5F92 - chains A and D of the 4 polymer chains in the assembly; structure by X-ray diffraction, 1.86 A resolution.

[Chain A (and D)]
Protein: Fumarate hydratase class II
Source organism: Mycobacterium tuberculosis (strain CDC 1551 / Oshkosh)
Notes: EC 4.2.1.2; chain D of this document is another copy of the same molecule, construct and numbering; everything in this record applies to it too
UniProt: P9WN92 (FUMC_MYCTO); residue numbers follow UniProt; this construct covers 2-474
Chain sequence (495 residues; row label = number of the first residue in the row; numbers below 1 keep their minus sign (Met-20 is residue -20)):
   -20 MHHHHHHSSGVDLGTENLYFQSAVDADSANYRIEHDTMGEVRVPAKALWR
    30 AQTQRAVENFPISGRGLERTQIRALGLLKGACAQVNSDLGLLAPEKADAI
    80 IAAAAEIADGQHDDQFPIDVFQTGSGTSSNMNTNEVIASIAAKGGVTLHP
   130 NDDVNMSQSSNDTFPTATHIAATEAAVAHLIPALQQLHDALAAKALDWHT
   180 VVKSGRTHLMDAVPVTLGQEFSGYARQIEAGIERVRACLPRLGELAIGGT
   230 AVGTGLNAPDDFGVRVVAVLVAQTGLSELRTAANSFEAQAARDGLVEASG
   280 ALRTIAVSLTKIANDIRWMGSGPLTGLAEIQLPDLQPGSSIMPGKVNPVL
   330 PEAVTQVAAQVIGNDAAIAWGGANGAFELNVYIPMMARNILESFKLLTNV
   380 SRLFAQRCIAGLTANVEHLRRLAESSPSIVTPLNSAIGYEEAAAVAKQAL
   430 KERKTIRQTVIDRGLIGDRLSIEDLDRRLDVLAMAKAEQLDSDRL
Not modelled in the structure: -20 to 9, 470-474 (chain D: -20 to 7, 317-323, 470-474)
Sequence notes: initiating methionine (-20); expression tag (-19 to 1)
Curated features (UniProtKB/Swiss-Prot):
  - active site: His187 (Proton donor/acceptor), Ser318
  - binding site (substrate): Ser104 to Thr106, His128 to Asp131, Ser138 to Asn140, Thr186, Ser319, Lys324 to Asn326
  - site: Glu331 (Important for catalytic activity)
From the paper describing this entry:
  - binding site for formate: Ser139, Ser318, Ser319, Lys324
  - conformationally variable residues (order/disorder transition): Pro316 to Gly323

[How chain A and chain D interact]
Pairs across the interface (119; chain A residue first):
  Thr16(A) with Pro316(D)
  Glu37(A) with Arg386(D), hydrogen bond (backbone-side chain)
  Asn38(A) with Leu314(D), hydrogen bond (side chain-backbone); Leu382(D); Arg386(D)
  Pro40(A) with Asn378(D); Leu382(D)
  Ile41(A) with Ala332(D), hydrophobic; Val336(D), hydrophobic; Lys374(D); Leu375(D); Asn378(D), hydrogen bond (backbone-side chain); Val379(D), hydrophobic; Leu382(D), hydrophobic
  Ser42(A) with Lys374(D), hydrogen bond (backbone-side chain); Leu375(D)
  Arg44(A) with Arg44(D); Arg367(D)
  Glu47(A) with Arg44(D), salt bridge
  Phe100(A) with Gln335(D); Val336(D), hydrophobic; Gln339(D)
  Gln101(A) with Gln335(D), hydrogen bond (backbone-side chain)
  Thr102(A) with Gln315(D), hydrogen bond; Val328(D); Glu331(D)
  Gly103(A) with Glu331(D), hydrogen bond (backbone-side chain); Gln335(D)
  Ser107(A) with Gln315(D)
  Arg296(A) with Val360(D); Tyr361(D), hydrogen bond
  Trp297(A) with Phe356(D), hydrophobic
  Asp313(A) with Met17(D)
  Leu314(A) with Met17(D); Arg34(D); Asn38(D), hydrogen bond (backbone-side chain)
  Gln315(A) with Met17(D), hydrogen bond (backbone-side chain); Arg34(D); Ala35(D); Asn38(D), hydrogen bond; Phe39(D); Ser107(D), hydrogen bond
  Pro316(A) with Asp15(D); Thr16(D); Met17(D); Gln31(D); Arg34(D)
  Gly317(A) with Thr106(D)
  Ser319(A) with Asn109(D), hydrogen bond; Met110(D); Asn130(D); Asn134(D), hydrogen bond; Ser138(D); Ser139(D), hydrogen bond (side chain-backbone)
  Ile320(A) with Gln137(D); Ser138(D); Thr229(D); Ala230(D), hydrophobic; Leu235(D)
  Met321(A) with Ala230(D), hydrophobic
  Val325(A) with Met17(D), hydrophobic
  Val328(A) with Phe39(D), hydrophobic; Thr102(D)
  Leu329(A) with Asn38(D)
  Glu331(A) with Thr102(D), hydrogen bond; Gly103(D), hydrogen bond (side chain-backbone)
  Ala332(A) with Ile41(D), hydrophobic; Phe100(D)
  Thr334(A) with Tyr361(D)
  Gln335(A) with Phe100(D); Gln101(D), hydrogen bond (side chain-backbone); Gly103(D); Val360(D); Tyr361(D); Pro363(D); Met364(D), hydrogen bond (side chain-backbone)
  Val336(A) with Ile41(D), hydrophobic; Phe100(D), hydrophobic
  Ala338(A) with Ala346(D); Trp349(D); Met364(D), hydrophobic
  Gln339(A) with Phe100(D); Met364(D); Arg367(D), hydrogen bond; Asn368(D), hydrogen bond
  Ile341(A) with Trp349(D), hydrophobic
  Gly342(A) with Gly342(D); Ala346(D)
  Ala346(A) with Ala338(D); Gly342(D)
  Trp349(A) with Ala338(D); Ile341(D), hydrophobic
  Phe356(A) with Trp297(D), hydrophobic
  Val360(A) with Arg296(D); Glu331(D); Gln335(D)
  Tyr361(A) with Arg296(D), hydrogen bond; Thr334(D); Gln335(D)
  Pro363(A) with Gln335(D)
  Met364(A) with Gln335(D), hydrogen bond (backbone-side chain); Ala338(D), hydrophobic; Gln339(D)
  Arg367(A) with Gln339(D); Arg367(D); Glu371(D), salt bridge
  Asn368(A) with Gln339(D), hydrogen bond
  Glu371(A) with Arg367(D), salt bridge
  Lys374(A) with Ser42(D), hydrogen bond (side chain-backbone)
  Leu375(A) with Ile41(D); Ser42(D)
  Asn378(A) with Pro40(D); Ile41(D), hydrogen bond (side chain-backbone)
  Val379(A) with Ile41(D), hydrophobic
  Leu382(A) with Asn38(D); Pro40(D); Ile41(D), hydrophobic
  Arg386(A) with Glu37(D); Asn38(D), hydrogen bond
Also at the interface, not in a pair above, chain A (60 interface residues in all): Gln31, Phe39, Ser104, Thr106, Thr289, Asn293, Asn343, Ala345, Ile362
Also at the interface, not in a pair above, chain D (66 interface residues in all): Asn236, Thr289, Asn293, Leu329, Ala345, Ile362

[Summary]
60 residues of chain A face 66 of chain D across their interface; the contacts include 27 hydrogen bonds and 3
salt bridges. Polar contacts include Glu47(A)-Arg44(D), Arg367(A)-Glu371(D) and Glu37(A)-Arg386(D). From the
paper: a binding site for formate at Ser139(A), Ser318(A) and Ser319(A) among others; conformational
variability at Pro316(A).
Chain A and chain D are both Fumarate hydratase class II (Mycobacterium tuberculosis (strain CDC 1551 /
Oshkosh)); the structure, Fumarate hydratase of Mycobacterium tuberculosis in complex with formate, was
determined by X-ray diffraction, deposited together with 5F91.
